7OUD - chain AAA; structure by X-ray diffraction, 2.30 A resolution.

# Chain AAA
Name: FAD-dependent monooxygenase GrhO5
Source organism: Streptomyces sp. JP95
UniProt: Q8KSX7 (Q8KSX7_9ACTN); residues 1-537 here = UniProt positions 1-537
Chain sequence (537 residues; each row starts with the number of its first residue):
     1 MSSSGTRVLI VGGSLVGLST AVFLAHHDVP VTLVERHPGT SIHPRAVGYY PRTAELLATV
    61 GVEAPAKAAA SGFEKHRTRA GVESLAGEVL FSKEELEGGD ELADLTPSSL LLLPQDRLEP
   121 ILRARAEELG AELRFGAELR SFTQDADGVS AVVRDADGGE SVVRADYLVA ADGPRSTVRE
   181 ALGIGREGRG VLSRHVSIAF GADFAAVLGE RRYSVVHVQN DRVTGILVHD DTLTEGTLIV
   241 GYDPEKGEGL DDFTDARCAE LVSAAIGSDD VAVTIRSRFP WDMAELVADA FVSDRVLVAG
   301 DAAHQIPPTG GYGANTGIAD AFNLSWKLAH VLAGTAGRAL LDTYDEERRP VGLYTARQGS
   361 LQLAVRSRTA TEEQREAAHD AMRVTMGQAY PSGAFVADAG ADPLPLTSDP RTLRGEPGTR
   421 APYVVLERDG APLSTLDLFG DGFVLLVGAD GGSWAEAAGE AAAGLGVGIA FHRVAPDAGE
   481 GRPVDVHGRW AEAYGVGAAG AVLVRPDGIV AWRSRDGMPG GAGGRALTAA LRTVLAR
Unresolved in the structure: 1-4, 95-100
Residues lining bound ligands:
  - Collinone (1J0): Arg45, Val47, Arg79, Leu112, Ser214, Val215, His217, Ile226, Val228, Ile239, Met283, Pro308, Leu363, Arg366, Ser367
  - FAD (flavin-adenine dinucleotide): Val11, Gly12, Ser14, Leu15, Val16, Val34, Glu35, Arg36, His37, Arg45, Ala46, Gln115, Ala137, Glu138, Leu139, Ala171, Asp172, Gly173, Pro174, Thr177, Ser197, Phe279, Pro280, Trp281, Ala299, Gly300, Asp301, Pro308, Gly311, Gly313, Ala314
Reported in the primary citation:
  - binding site for Collinone: Arg79, His217, Arg366
  - conformationally variable residues (order/disorder transition, side-chain flip): Leu90 to Leu110, Trp281
  - binding site for flavin-adenine dinucleotide: Trp281

# In short
Ligands of chain AAA: flavin-adenine dinucleotide and Collinone. The paper reports a binding site for
Collinone at Arg79, His217 and Arg366; a binding site for flavin-adenine dinucleotide at Trp281.
Chain AAA is FAD-dependent monooxygenase GrhO5 (Streptomyces sp. JP95); the structure, Crystal structure of a
ternary complex of the flavoprotein monooxygenase GrhO5 with FAD and collinone, was determined by X-ray
diffraction, deposited together with 7OUC and 7OUJ.
